Entry 7ML4 (electron microscopy, 3.10 A resolution); this record covers chains B and T of the 31 polymer chains in the assembly.

# Chain B
Molecule: DNA-directed RNA polymerase subunit beta
Organism: Saccharomyces cerevisiae
Notes: EC 2.7.7.6
UniProt: A0A6A5Q4H2 (A0A6A5Q4H2_YEASX); residue numbers follow UniProt; this construct covers 1-1224
Sequence (1224 residues; numbered 1 to 1224; the number before each row is that of its first residue):
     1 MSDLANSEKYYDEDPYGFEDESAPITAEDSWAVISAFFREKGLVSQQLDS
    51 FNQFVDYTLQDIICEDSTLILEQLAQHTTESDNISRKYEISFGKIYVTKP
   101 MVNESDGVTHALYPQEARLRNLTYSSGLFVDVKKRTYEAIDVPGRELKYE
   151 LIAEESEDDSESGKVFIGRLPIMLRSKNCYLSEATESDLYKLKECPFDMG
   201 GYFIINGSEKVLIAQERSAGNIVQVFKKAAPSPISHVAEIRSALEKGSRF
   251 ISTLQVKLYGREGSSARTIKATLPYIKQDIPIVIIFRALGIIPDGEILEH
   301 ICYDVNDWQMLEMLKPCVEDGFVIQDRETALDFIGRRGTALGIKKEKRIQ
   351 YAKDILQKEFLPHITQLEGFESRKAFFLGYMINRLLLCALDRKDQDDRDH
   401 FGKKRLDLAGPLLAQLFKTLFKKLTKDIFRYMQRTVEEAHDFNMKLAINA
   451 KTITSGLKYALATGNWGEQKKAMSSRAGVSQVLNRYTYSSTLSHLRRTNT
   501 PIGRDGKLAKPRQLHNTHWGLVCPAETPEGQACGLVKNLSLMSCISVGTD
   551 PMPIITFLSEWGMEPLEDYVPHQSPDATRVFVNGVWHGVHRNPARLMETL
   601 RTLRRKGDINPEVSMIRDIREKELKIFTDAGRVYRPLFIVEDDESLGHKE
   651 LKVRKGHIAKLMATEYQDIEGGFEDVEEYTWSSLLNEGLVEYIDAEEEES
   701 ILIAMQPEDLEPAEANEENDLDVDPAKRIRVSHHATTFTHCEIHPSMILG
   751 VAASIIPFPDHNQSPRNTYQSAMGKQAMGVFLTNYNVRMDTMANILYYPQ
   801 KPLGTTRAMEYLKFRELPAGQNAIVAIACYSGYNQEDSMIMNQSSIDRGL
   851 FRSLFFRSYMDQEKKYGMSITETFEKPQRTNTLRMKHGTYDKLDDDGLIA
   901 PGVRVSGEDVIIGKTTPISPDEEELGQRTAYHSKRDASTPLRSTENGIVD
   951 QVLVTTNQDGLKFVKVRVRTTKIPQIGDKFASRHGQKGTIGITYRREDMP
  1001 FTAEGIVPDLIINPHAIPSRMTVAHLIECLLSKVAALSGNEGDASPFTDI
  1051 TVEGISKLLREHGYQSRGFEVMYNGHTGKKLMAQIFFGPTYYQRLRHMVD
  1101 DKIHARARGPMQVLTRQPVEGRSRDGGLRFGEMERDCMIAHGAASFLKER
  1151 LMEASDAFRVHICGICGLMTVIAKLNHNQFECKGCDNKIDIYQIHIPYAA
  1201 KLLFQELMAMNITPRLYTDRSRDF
Not modelled in the structure: 1-19, 71-88, 142-163, 336-344, 438-445, 503-508, 669-677, 716-721, 920-932
Ion coordination: Zn2+: Cys1163, Cys1166, Cys1182, Cys1185

# Chain T
Molecule: template strand DNA
Sequence (148 nucleotides; each row starts with the number of its first residue):
    17 GATCCTCTCGNNNNNNNNNNNNNNNNNNNNNNNNNNNNNNNNNNNNNNNN
    67 NNNNNNNNNNNNNNNNNNNNNNNNNNNNNNNNNNNNNNNNNNNNNNNNNN
   117 NNNNNNNNNNAACGTTCCATAGCTTTTATATACGCGCCTTTTTTTTTT
Not modelled in the structure: 27-126

# How chain B and chain T interact
Contacting residue pairs (8):
  Glu1120(B) - DT22(T)  sugar contact
  Glu1120(B) - DC23(T)  phosphate contact
  Gly1121(B) - DC23(T)  phosphate contact
  Arg1122(B) - DC23(T)  hydrogen bond to the phosphate
  Ser1123(B) - DC23(T)  hydrogen bond to the phosphate
  Ser1123(B) - DT24(T)  phosphate contact
  Arg1129(B) - DC21(T)  salt bridge to the phosphate
  Met1133(B) - DC20(T)  sugar contact
Also at the interface, not in a pair above, chain B (7 interface residues in all): Leu1128

# Overview
7 residues of chain B and 5 residues of chain T are in contact; the contacts include 2 hydrogen bonds and 1
salt bridge. Polar contacts include Arg1122(B)-DC23(T), Ser1123(B)-DC23(T) and Arg1129(B)-DC21(T). Cys1163(B),
Cys1166(B), Cys1182(B) and Cys1185(B) coordinate Zn2+.
Here chain B is DNA-directed RNA polymerase subunit beta (Saccharomyces cerevisiae) and chain T is template
strand DNA. Entry 7ML4 (RNA polymerase II initially transcribing complex (ITC)) was determined by electron
microscopy (same publication as 7MEI, 7MK9, 7MKA, 7ML0, 7ML1, 7ML2 and 7ML3).
